PDB entry 6N1I | electron microscopy, 3.58 A resolution | chains A and D of the 16 polymer chains in the assembly

# Chain A (and D)
Name: NLR family CARD domain-containing protein 4
Source organism: Homo sapiens
Notes: fragment: card; chain D of this document is another copy of the same molecule, construct and numbering; everything in this record applies to it too
Reference sequence: Q9NPP4 (NLRC4_HUMAN); residues 1-85 here = UniProt positions 1-85
Amino-acid sequence (85 residues; each row starts with the number of its first residue):
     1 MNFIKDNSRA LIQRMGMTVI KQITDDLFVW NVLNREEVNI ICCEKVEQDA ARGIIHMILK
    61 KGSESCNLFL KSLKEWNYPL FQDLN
From the paper describing this entry:
  - self-association interface (contacts with another copy of this molecule): R9, D25, R52
  - contacts within the chain: E44-K45

# Chain A / chain D interface
Contacting residue pairs (16; chain A residue first):
  K21(A) with R52(D), hydrogen bond (backbone-side chain)
  Q22(A) with Q48(D), hydrogen bond; R52(D)
  D25(A) with S8(D); R9(D); I12(D)
  D26(A) with R9(D), salt bridge
  V29(A) with K5(D); D6(D); S8(D); R9(D)
  R35(A) with H56(D); L59(D); K60(D)
  W76(A) with R9(D); Q13(D)
Also at the interface, not in a pair above, chain A (8 interface residues in all): F28
Also at the interface, not in a pair above, chain D (12 interface residues in all): D49

# Overview
The interface between chain A and chain D involves 8 residues on one side and 12 on the other, with 2 hydrogen
bonds and 1 salt bridge. Polar contacts include D26(A)-R9(D), K21(A)-R52(D) and Q22(A)-Q48(D). From the paper:
a self-association interface involving R9(A), D25(A) and R52(A); contacts within the chain involving E44(A)
and K45(A).
Chain A and chain D are both NLR family CARD domain-containing protein 4 (Homo sapiens); the structure,
Cryo-EM structure of NLRC4-CARD filament, was determined by electron microscopy (same publication as 6N1H).
